Entry 8G7T (electron microscopy, 3.20 A resolution); this record covers chains C and Y of the 6 polymer chains in the assembly.

[Chain C]
Protein: Antiviral innate immune response receptor RIG-I
Organism: Homo sapiens
Notes: EC 3.6.4.13
UniProtKB: O95786 (DDX58_HUMAN); numbering as in UniProt (aligned over 1-925)
Amino-acid sequence (925 residues; row label = number of the first residue in the row):
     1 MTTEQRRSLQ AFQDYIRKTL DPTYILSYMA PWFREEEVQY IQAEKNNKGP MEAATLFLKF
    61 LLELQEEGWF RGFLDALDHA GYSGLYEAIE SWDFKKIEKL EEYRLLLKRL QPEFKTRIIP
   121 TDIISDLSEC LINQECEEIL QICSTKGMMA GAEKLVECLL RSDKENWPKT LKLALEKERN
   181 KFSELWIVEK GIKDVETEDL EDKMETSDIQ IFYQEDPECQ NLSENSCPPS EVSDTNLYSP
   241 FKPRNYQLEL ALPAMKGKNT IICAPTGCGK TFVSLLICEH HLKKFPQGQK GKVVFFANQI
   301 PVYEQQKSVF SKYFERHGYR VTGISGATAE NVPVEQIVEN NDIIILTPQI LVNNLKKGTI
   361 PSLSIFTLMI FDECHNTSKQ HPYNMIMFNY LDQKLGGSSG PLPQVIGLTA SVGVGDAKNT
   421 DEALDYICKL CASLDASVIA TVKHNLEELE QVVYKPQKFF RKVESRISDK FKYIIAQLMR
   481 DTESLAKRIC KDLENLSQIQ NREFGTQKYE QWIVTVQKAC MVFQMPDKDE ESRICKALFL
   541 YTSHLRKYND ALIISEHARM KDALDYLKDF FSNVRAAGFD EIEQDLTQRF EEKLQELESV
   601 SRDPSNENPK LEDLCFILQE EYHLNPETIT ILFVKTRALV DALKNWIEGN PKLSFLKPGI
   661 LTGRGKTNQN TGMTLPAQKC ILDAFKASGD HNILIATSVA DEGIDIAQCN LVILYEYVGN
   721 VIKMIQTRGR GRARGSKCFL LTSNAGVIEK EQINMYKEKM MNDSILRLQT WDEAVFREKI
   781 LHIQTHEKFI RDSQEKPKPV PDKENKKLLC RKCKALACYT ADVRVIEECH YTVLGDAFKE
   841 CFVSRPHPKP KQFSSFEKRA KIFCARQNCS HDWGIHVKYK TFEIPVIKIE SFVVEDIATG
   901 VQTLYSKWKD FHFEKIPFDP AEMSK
Unresolved in the structure: 1-240, 659-690, 700-709, 719-735, 794-799, 922-925
Curated features (UniProtKB/Swiss-Prot):
  - motif: Asp-372 to His-375 (DECH box)
  - binding site (ATP): Ala-264 to Thr-271
  - binding site (Zn(2+)): Cys-810, Cys-813, Cys-864, Cys-869
  - modified residue: Ser-8 (Microbial infection: Phosphoserine), Thr-170 (Phosphothreonine), Asn-495 (Microbial infection: Deamidated asparagine), Asn-549 (Microbial infection: Deamidated asparagine), Thr-770 (Phosphothreonine), Ser-854 (Phosphoserine), Ser-855 (Phosphoserine), Lys-858 (N6-acetyllysine), Lys-909 (N6-acetyllysine)
  - cross-link (Glycyl lysine isopeptide (Lys-Gly)): Lys-48 (interchain with G-Cter in ubiquitin), Lys-96 (interchain with G-Cter in ubiquitin), Lys-154 (interchain with G-Cter in ubiquitin), Lys-164 (interchain with G-Cter in ubiquitin), Lys-172 (interchain with G-Cter in ubiquitin), Lys-181 (interchain with G-Cter in ubiquitin), Lys-193 (interchain with G-Cter in ubiquitin), Lys-203 (interchain with G-Cter in ubiquitin), Lys-812 (interchain with G-Cter in ubiquitin)
What the authors report for this chain:
  - mutagenesis - F616A, I617A, L624A: decreased signaling in response to p3SLR14

[Chain Y]
Molecule: p3dsRNA24b
Sequence (24 nucleotides; each row starts with the number of its first residue):
     1 XCUACAGUCG CGAAACGUAC GUCC
Modified positions: UTP (uridine 5'-triphosphate) at position 1

[Chain C / chain Y interface]
Residue-residue contacts - 25 pairs, chain C then chain Y:
  Lys-379(C) with A4(Y), phosphate contact; C5(Y), phosphate contact; A6(Y), salt bridge to the phosphate
  Gln-380(C) with A4(Y), sugar contact; C5(Y), phosphate contact
  Ile-499(C) with G10(Y), sugar contact; C11(Y), sugar contact
  Gln-507(C) with U8(Y), hydrogen bond to the sugar; C9(Y), sugar contact
  Lys-508(C) with G10(Y), phosphate contact; C11(Y), salt bridge to the phosphate
  Gln-511(C) with C9(Y), base contact; G10(Y), sugar contact
  Lys-750(C) with U8(Y), salt bridge to the phosphate
  Cys-829(C) with UTP_1(Y); C2(Y), sugar contact
  His-830(C) with UTP_1(Y)
  His-847(C) with UTP_1(Y)
  Phe-853(C) with UTP_1(Y)
  Lys-858(C) with UTP_1(Y)
  Lys-861(C) with UTP_1(Y)
  Lys-888(C) with UTP_1(Y); C2(Y), phosphate contact
  Trp-908(C) with C2(Y), hydrogen bond to the phosphate
  Lys-909(C) with U3(Y), phosphate contact
Also at the interface, not in a pair above, chain C (26 interface residues in all): Ser-378, His-381, Pro-382, Gln-500, Asp-872, Gly-874, Ile-875, Val-886, Ile-887, Lys-907

[In short]
The interface between chain C and chain Y involves 26 residues on one side and 10 on the other, with 2
hydrogen bonds and 3 salt bridges. Polar contacts include Gln-507(C)/U8(Y), Trp-908(C)/C2(Y) and
Lys-379(C)/A6(Y). From the paper: F616A, I617A and L624A of chain C reduce signaling in response to p3SLR14.
Here chain C is Antiviral innate immune response receptor RIG-I (Homo sapiens) and chain Y is p3dsRNA24b.
Entry 8G7T (Cryo-EM structure of Riplet:RIG-I:dsRNA complex (end-end)) was determined by electron microscopy
(same publication as 8G7U and 8G7V).
